PDB entry 4XSX | X-ray diffraction, 3.71 A resolution | chains C and D of the 6 polymer chains in the assembly

== Chain C ==
Name: DNA-directed RNA polymerase subunit beta
From: Escherichia coli O139:H28 (strain E24377A / ETEC)
Notes: EC 2.7.7.6
Reference sequence: A7ZUK1 (RPOB_ECO24); numbering as in UniProt (aligned over 1-1342)
Chain sequence (1342 residues; row label = number of the first residue in the row):
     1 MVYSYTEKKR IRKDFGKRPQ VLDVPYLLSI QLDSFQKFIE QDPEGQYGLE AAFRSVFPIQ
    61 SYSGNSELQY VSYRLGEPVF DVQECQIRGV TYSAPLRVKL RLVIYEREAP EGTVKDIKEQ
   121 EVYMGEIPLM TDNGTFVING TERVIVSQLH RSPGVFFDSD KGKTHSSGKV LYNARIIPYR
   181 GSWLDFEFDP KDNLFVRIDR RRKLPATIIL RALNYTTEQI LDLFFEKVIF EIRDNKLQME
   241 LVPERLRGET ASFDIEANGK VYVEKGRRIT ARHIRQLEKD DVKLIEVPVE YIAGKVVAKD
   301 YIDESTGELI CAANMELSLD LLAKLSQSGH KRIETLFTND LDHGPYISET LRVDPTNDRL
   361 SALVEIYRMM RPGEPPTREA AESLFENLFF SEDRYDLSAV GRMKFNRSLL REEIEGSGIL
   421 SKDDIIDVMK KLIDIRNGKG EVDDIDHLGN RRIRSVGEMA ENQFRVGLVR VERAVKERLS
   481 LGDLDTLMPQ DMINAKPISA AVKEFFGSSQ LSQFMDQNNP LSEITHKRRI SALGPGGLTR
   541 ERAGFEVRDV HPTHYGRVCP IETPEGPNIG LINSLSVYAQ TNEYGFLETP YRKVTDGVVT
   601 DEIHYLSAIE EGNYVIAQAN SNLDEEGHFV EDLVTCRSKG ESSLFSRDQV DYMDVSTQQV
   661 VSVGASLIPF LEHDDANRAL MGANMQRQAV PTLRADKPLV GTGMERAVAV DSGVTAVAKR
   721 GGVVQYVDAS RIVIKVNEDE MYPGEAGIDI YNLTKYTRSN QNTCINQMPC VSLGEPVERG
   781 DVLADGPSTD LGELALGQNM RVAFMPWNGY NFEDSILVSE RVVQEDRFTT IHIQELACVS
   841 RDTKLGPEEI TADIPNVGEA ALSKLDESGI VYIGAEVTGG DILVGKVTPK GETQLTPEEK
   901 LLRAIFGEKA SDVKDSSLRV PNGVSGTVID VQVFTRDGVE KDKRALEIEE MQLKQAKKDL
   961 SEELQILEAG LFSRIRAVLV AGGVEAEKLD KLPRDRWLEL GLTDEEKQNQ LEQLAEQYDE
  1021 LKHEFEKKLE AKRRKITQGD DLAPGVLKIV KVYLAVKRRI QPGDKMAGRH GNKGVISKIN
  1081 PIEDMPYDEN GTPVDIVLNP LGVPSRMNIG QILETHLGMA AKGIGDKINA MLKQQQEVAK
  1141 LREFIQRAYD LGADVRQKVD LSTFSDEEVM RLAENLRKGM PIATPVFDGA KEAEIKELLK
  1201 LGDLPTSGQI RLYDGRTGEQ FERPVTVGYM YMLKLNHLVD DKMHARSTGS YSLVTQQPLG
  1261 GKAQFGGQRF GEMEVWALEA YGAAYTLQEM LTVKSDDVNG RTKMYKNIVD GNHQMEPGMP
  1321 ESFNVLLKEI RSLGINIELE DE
Unresolved in the structure: 1-2
Ligand contacts: 42S (N'-hydroxy-N-phenyl-3-(trifluoromethyl)benzenecarboximidamide): V550, H551, P552, Y555, R637, G640, E641, S642
Reported in the primary citation:
  - binding site for 42S: R637, G640, E641, S642
  - mutagenesis - P560L, E562V, R637C, R637S, S642F, S642P: increased growth in response to CBR compounds (citing earlier work)
  - mutagenesis - P552L: increased growth (citing earlier work)
  - contacts within the chain: T525-E562 (hydrogen bond), E562-S662 (hydrogen bond), E562-R687

== Chain D ==
Name: DNA-directed RNA polymerase subunit beta'
From: Escherichia coli O139:H28 (strain E24377A / ETEC)
Notes: EC 2.7.7.6
Reference sequence: A7ZUK2 (RPOC_ECO24); residue numbers follow UniProt; this construct covers 1-1407
Chain sequence (1407 residues; each row starts with the number of its first residue):
     1 MKDLLKFLKA QTKTEEFDAI KIALASPDMI RSWSFGEVKK PETINYRTFK PERDGLFCAR
    61 IFGPVKDYEC LCGKYKRLKH RGVICEKCGV EVTQTKVRRE RMGHIELASP TAHIWFLKSL
   121 PSRIGLLLDM PLRDIERVLY FESYVVIEGG MTNLERQQIL TEEQYLDALE EFGDEFDAKM
   181 GAEAIQALLK SMDLEQECEQ LREELNETNS ETKRKKLTKR IKLLEAFVQS GNKPEWMILT
   241 VLPVLPPDLR PLVPLDGGRF ATSDLNDLYR RVINRNNRLK RLLDLAAPDI IVRNEKRMLQ
   301 EAVDALLDNG RRGRAITGSN KRPLKSLADM IKGKQGRFRQ NLLGKRVDYS GRSVITVGPY
   361 LRLHQCGLPK KMALELFKPF IYGKLELRGL ATTIKAAKKM VEREEAVVWD ILDEVIREHP
   421 VLLNRAPTLH RLGIQAFEPV LIEGKAIQLH PLVCAAYNAD FDGDQMAVHV PLTLEAQLEA
   481 RALMMSTNNI LSPANGEPII VPSQDVVLGL YYMTRDCVNA KGEGMVLTGP KEAERLYRSG
   541 LASLHARVKV RITEYEKDAN GELVAKTSLK DTTVGRAILW MIVPKGLPYS IVNQALGKKA
   601 ISKMLNTCYR ILGLKPTVIF ADQIMYTGFA YAARSGASVG IDDMVIPEKK HEIISEAEAE
   661 VAEIQEQFQS GLVTAGERYN KVIDIWAAAN DRVSKAMMDN LQTETVINRD GQEEKQVSFN
   721 SIYMMADSGA RGSAAQIRQL AGMRGLMAKP DGSIIETPIT ANFREGLNVL QYFISTHGAR
   781 KGLADTALKT ANSGYLTRRL VDVAQDLVVT EDDCGTHEGI MMTPVIEGGD VKEPLRDRVL
   841 GRVTAEDVLK PGTADILVPR NTLLHEQWCD LLEENSVDAV KVRSVVSCDT DFGVCAHCYG
   901 RDLARGHIIN KGEAIGVIAA QSIGEPGTQL TMRTFHIGGA ASRAAAESSI QVKNKGSIKL
   961 SNVKSVVNSS GKLVITSRNT ELKLIDEFGR TKESYKVPYG AVLAKGDGEQ VAGGETVANW
  1021 DPHTMPVITE VSGFVRFTDM IDGQTITRQT DELTGLSSLV VLDSAERTAG GKDLRPALKI
  1081 VDAQGNDVLI PGTDMPAQYF LPGKAIVQLE DGVQISSGDT LARIPQESGG TKDITGGLPR
  1141 VADLFEARRP KEPAILAEIS GIVSFGKETK GKRRLVITPV DGSDPYEEMI PKWRQLNVFE
  1201 GERVERGDVI SDGPEAPHDI LRLRGVHAVT RYIVNEVQDV YRLQGVKIND KHIEVIVRQM
  1261 LRKATIVNAG SSDFLEGEQV EYSRVKIANR ELEANGKVGA TYSRDLLGIT KASLATESFI
  1321 SAASFQETTR VLTEAAVAGK RDELRGLKEN VIVGRLIPAG TGYAYHQDRM RRRAAGEAPA
  1381 APQVTAEDAS ASLAELLNAG LGGSDNE
Unresolved in the structure: 1-7, 932-1134, 1377-1407
Ion coordination: Zn2+ site 1: C70, C72, C85, C88; Mg2+: D462, D464; Zn2+ site 2: C814, C888, C895, C898
Ligand contacts: 42S (N'-hydroxy-N-phenyl-3-(trifluoromethyl)benzenecarboximidamide): K749, P750, I755, L770, F773, I774, H777
Reported in the primary citation:
  - binding site for 42S: K749, P750, I755, F773, I774
  - mutagenesis - P750L, F773V, I774S: increased growth in response to CBR compounds (citing earlier work)
  - contacts within the chain: P750-H777 (pi stacking)

== How chain C and chain D interact ==
Pairs across the interface (344; chain C residue first):
  F545(C) - K781(D)
  F545(C) - A784(D)  hydrophobic
  R548(C) - R780(D)  hydrogen bond (backbone-side chain)
  D549(C) - P750(D)
  D549(C) - H777(D)  salt bridge
  D549(C) - R780(D)
  V550(C) - P750(D)
  V550(C) - F773(D)  hydrophobic
  V550(C) - H777(D)
  V550(C) - R780(D)
  H551(C) - F773(D)
  Y555(C) - V769(D)
  Y555(C) - F773(D)  hydrophobic
  P560(C) - F773(D)  hydrophobic
  P560(C) - T776(D)
  P560(C) - R780(D)  hydrogen bond (backbone-side chain)
  I561(C) - Y772(D)  hydrophobic
  I561(C) - T776(D)
  I569(C) - R780(D)
  G570(C) - R780(D)
  N573(C) - R780(D)
  Q618(C) - N768(D)
  Q618(C) - V769(D)
  Q618(C) - L770(D)
  A619(C) - V769(D)  hydrophobic
  N620(C) - N768(D)  hydrogen bond
  E641(C) - K749(D)
  S642(C) - L770(D)
  V660(C) - V769(D)  hydrophobic
  V660(C) - F773(D)  hydrophobic
  L671(C) - Y772(D)
  E672(C) - L767(D)  hydrogen bond (backbone-backbone)
  H673(C) - F763(D)  hydrogen bond (side chain-backbone)
  H673(C) - R764(D)
  H673(C) - E765(D)  hydrogen bond (side chain-backbone)
  H673(C) - G766(D)
  D674(C) - F763(D)
  D674(C) - Y772(D)  hydrogen bond (backbone-side chain)
  D675(C) - F763(D)
  D675(C) - Y772(D)
  A676(C) - Y772(D)
  A676(C) - A779(D)  hydrophobic
  N677(C) - A779(D)
  N677(C) - L783(D)
  A679(C) - Y772(D)
  L680(C) - L783(D)  hydrophobic
  F804(C) - A637(D)
  F804(C) - S638(D)  hydrogen bond (backbone-side chain)
  M805(C) - A633(D)
  M805(C) - A637(D)
  P806(C) - D505(D)
  P806(C) - A633(D)
  P806(C) - A637(D)
  N808(C) - P359(D)
  N808(C) - F629(D)
  N808(C) - A630(D)
  N808(C) - A633(D)
  G809(C) - V357(D)
  G809(C) - P359(D)
  G809(C) - F629(D)
  Y810(C) - V357(D)
  Y810(C) - P359(D)  hydrophobic
  Y810(C) - Y360(D)
  N811(C) - D505(D)
  F812(C) - V357(D)  hydrophobic
  F812(C) - P451(D)  hydrophobic
  F812(C) - S503(D)
  F812(C) - Q504(D)  hydrogen bond (backbone-side chain)
  F812(C) - D505(D)
  E813(C) - D460(D)
  E813(C) - F461(D)
  E813(C) - Q504(D)
  S815(C) - V357(D)
  S815(C) - F461(D)
  R841(C) - D256(D)
  R841(C) - G257(D)
  K844(C) - R47(D)
  P1044(C) - G257(D)
  Q1061(C) - K445(D)
  P1062(C) - A446(D)
  G1063(C) - V354(D)
  G1063(C) - A446(D)
  K1065(C) - D462(D)
  K1073(C) - D462(D)
  V1075(C) - V354(D)  hydrophobic
  V1075(C) - I355(D)
  V1075(C) - F461(D)  hydrogen bond (backbone-backbone)
  V1075(C) - D462(D)
  V1075(C) - G463(D)
  S1077(C) - T356(D)
  S1077(C) - V357(D)
  N1099(C) - D505(D)  hydrogen bond
  P1100(C) - A637(D)
  P1100(C) - S638(D)
  P1100(C) - V639(D)  hydrophobic
  L1101(C) - Q504(D)
  L1101(C) - D505(D)
  L1101(C) - M725(D)  hydrophobic
  L1101(C) - A730(D)  hydrophobic
  L1101(C) - R731(D)
  V1103(C) - V639(D)  hydrophobic
  P1104(C) - M725(D)  hydrophobic
  S1105(C) - R731(D)
  S1105(C) - Q736(D)  hydrogen bond (backbone-side chain)
  R1106(C) - R731(D)
  M1107(C) - Q739(D)
  M1107(C) - L740(D)  hydrophobic
  I1109(C) - M644(D)  hydrophobic
  I1109(C) - L740(D)  hydrophobic
  I1109(C) - F763(D)
  I1112(C) - V639(D)
  I1112(C) - I641(D)
  L1113(C) - I641(D)  hydrophobic
  H1116(C) - I641(D)
  F1187(C) - L767(D)
  F1187(C) - N768(D)
  F1187(C) - V769(D)
  F1187(C) - Y772(D)  hydrophobic
  E1192(C) - I641(D)
  E1192(C) - D642(D)
  E1192(C) - R764(D)  salt bridge
  K1196(C) - D642(D)  salt bridge
  Q1209(C) - D643(D)
  T1217(C) - R538(D)
  E1219(C) - R538(D)  salt bridge
  E1219(C) - R634(D)  salt bridge
  F1221(C) - A633(D)
  F1221(C) - R634(D)
  E1222(C) - Y512(D)  hydrogen bond
  E1222(C) - Y537(D)  hydrogen bond
  E1222(C) - R634(D)
  E1222(C) - S635(D)
  E1222(C) - G636(D)
  R1223(C) - Y512(D)
  R1223(C) - S635(D)
  R1223(C) - G636(D)
  R1223(C) - F719(D)  hydrogen bond (side chain-backbone)
  R1223(C) - N720(D)
  R1223(C) - S721(D)  hydrogen bond
  R1223(C) - M724(D)
  P1224(C) - G636(D)
  P1224(C) - S638(D)
  V1225(C) - G636(D)
  V1225(C) - S638(D)
  T1226(C) - S638(D)  hydrogen bond (backbone-side chain)
  T1226(C) - V639(D)  hydrogen bond (side chain-backbone)
  T1226(C) - G640(D)  hydrogen bond (side chain-backbone)
  V1239(C) - K445(D)
  D1240(C) - K445(D)
  K1242(C) - R352(D)
  K1242(C) - V354(D)
  K1242(C) - Q465(D)
  M1243(C) - R352(D)
  M1243(C) - S353(D)
  M1243(C) - M372(D)  hydrophobic
  M1243(C) - K445(D)
  H1244(C) - G351(D)
  H1244(C) - R352(D)  hydrogen bond (backbone-backbone)
  H1244(C) - M372(D)
  A1245(C) - S350(D)
  A1245(C) - E375(D)
  R1246(C) - D348(D)  salt bridge
  R1246(C) - Y349(D)  hydrogen bond (backbone-backbone)
  R1246(C) - S350(D)  hydrogen bond (backbone-backbone)
  S1247(C) - D348(D)
  S1247(C) - Y349(D)  hydrogen bond (backbone-backbone)
  S1247(C) - E375(D)  hydrogen bond
  S1247(C) - K378(D)
  T1248(C) - Y349(D)
  Y1251(C) - D348(D)  hydrogen bond
  L1253(C) - R99(D)  hydrogen bond (backbone-side chain)
  L1253(C) - P251(D)  hydrophobic
  V1254(C) - R99(D)  hydrogen bond (backbone-side chain)
  T1255(C) - R99(D)
  Q1256(C) - K96(D)
  Q1256(C) - R99(D)
  Q1257(C) - Q340(D)
  Q1257(C) - K345(D)
  P1258(C) - R346(D)
  P1258(C) - V347(D)
  P1258(C) - D348(D)
  F1265(C) - R352(D)
  G1267(C) - R346(D)  hydrogen bond (backbone-side chain)
  G1267(C) - V347(D)
  G1267(C) - S350(D)
  Q1268(C) - K345(D)
  Q1268(C) - R346(D)
  Q1268(C) - V347(D)  hydrogen bond (backbone-backbone)
  Q1268(C) - S350(D)  hydrogen bond (backbone-side chain)
  Q1268(C) - G351(D)
  Q1268(C) - R352(D)
  Q1268(C) - A467(D)
  R1269(C) - G344(D)
  R1269(C) - K345(D)
  R1269(C) - R346(D)
  F1270(C) - G344(D)
  F1270(C) - K345(D)  hydrogen bond (backbone-backbone)
  F1270(C) - V347(D)  hydrophobic
  F1270(C) - H469(D)
  G1271(C) - L343(D)
  G1271(C) - G344(D)
  E1272(C) - L342(D)  hydrogen bond (backbone-backbone)
  E1272(C) - R798(D)  salt bridge
  E1272(C) - K1348(D)  salt bridge
  M1273(C) - T428(D)
  E1274(C) - N424(D)
  E1274(C) - T428(D)  hydrogen bond
  E1274(C) - I434(D)
  W1276(C) - R798(D)
  W1276(C) - V801(D)  hydrophobic
  W1276(C) - V917(D)
  W1276(C) - Q921(D)  hydrogen bond (backbone-side chain)
  W1276(C) - K1348(D)
  A1277(C) - T428(D)
  A1277(C) - R431(D)
  A1277(C) - I434(D)  hydrophobic
  A1277(C) - Q921(D)
  L1278(C) - M484(D)  hydrophobic
  E1279(C) - Q805(D)
  E1279(C) - A914(D)
  E1279(C) - L1347(D)
  E1279(C) - V1351(D)
  E1279(C) - I1357(D)
  A1280(C) - R431(D)
  A1280(C) - E913(D)
  A1280(C) - I918(D)  hydrophobic
  A1280(C) - Q921(D)
  Y1281(C) - R431(D)  hydrogen bond (side chain-backbone)
  Y1281(C) - L432(D)
  Y1281(C) - I434(D)  hydrogen bond (side chain-backbone)
  Y1281(C) - M484(D)  hydrophobic
  Y1281(C) - N489(D)  hydrogen bond
  G1282(C) - L483(D)
  G1282(C) - G1360(D)
  G1282(C) - T1361(D)  hydrogen bond (backbone-side chain)
  A1283(C) - E479(D)
  A1283(C) - L483(D)
  A1283(C) - T1361(D)
  A1284(C) - E479(D)  hydrogen bond (backbone-side chain)
  A1284(C) - L1356(D)  hydrophobic
  A1284(C) - T1361(D)
  A1284(C) - G1362(D)
  Y1285(C) - E475(D)
  Y1285(C) - E479(D)  hydrogen bond (backbone-side chain)
  Y1285(C) - L1356(D)
  Y1285(C) - T1361(D)
  T1286(C) - L422(D)
  T1286(C) - A476(D)
  T1286(C) - E479(D)  hydrogen bond
  L1287(C) - V1351(D)  hydrophobic
  L1287(C) - I1357(D)  hydrophobic
  Q1288(C) - G1354(D)
  Q1288(C) - R1355(D)
  Q1288(C) - L1356(D)
  E1289(C) - V470(D)
  E1289(C) - P471(D)
  E1289(C) - L472(D)  hydrogen bond (side chain-backbone)
  E1289(C) - T473(D)  hydrogen bond (side chain-backbone)
  E1289(C) - A476(D)
  M1290(C) - V347(D)
  M1290(C) - H469(D)
  L1291(C) - K345(D)  hydrogen bond (backbone-side chain)
  L1291(C) - V1351(D)
  L1291(C) - G1354(D)
  T1292(C) - G1354(D)
  K1294(C) - V347(D)
  K1294(C) - D348(D)  hydrogen bond (backbone-backbone)
  K1294(C) - Y349(D)
  K1294(C) - V470(D)  hydrogen bond (side chain-backbone)
  K1294(C) - L472(D)
  S1295(C) - K345(D)
  S1295(C) - R346(D)  hydrogen bond (side chain-backbone)
  D1296(C) - K345(D)  salt bridge
  V1298(C) - K96(D)
  M1304(C) - L472(D)  hydrophobic
  M1304(C) - T473(D)
  Y1305(C) - Y349(D)
  Y1305(C) - P379(D)  hydrophobic
  Y1305(C) - Y382(D)
  I1308(C) - P379(D)  hydrophobic
  I1308(C) - F380(D)  hydrophobic
  I1308(C) - L472(D)  hydrophobic
  V1309(C) - P379(D)
  V1309(C) - G383(D)
  H1313(C) - F380(D)
  H1313(C) - L472(D)
  H1313(C) - T473(D)
  H1313(C) - L474(D)
  H1313(C) - Q477(D)
  Q1314(C) - T473(D)
  P1320(C) - V1353(D)
  P1320(C) - G1354(D)
  E1321(C) - R99(D)  salt bridge
  S1322(C) - N341(D)
  S1322(C) - K345(D)
  F1323(C) - I20(D)  hydrophobic
  F1323(C) - I1352(D)
  F1323(C) - V1353(D)  hydrophobic
  V1325(C) - R99(D)
  V1325(C) - L249(D)  hydrophobic
  L1326(C) - I331(D)  hydrophobic
  L1326(C) - R339(D)
  K1328(C) - E100(D)
  K1328(C) - L245(D)
  K1328(C) - L249(D)
  E1329(C) - M330(D)
  I1330(C) - I331(D)  hydrophobic
  R1331(C) - W33(D)
  R1331(C) - P243(D)
  S1332(C) - M102(D)
  S1332(C) - P243(D)
  S1332(C) - L245(D)
  S1332(C) - L327(D)
  L1333(C) - H113(D)
  L1333(C) - W115(D)  hydrophobic
  L1333(C) - P243(D)
  L1333(C) - L307(D)  hydrophobic
  L1333(C) - L327(D)  hydrophobic
  G1334(C) - L24(D)
  G1334(C) - A25(D)  hydrogen bond (backbone-backbone)
  G1334(C) - H113(D)  hydrogen bond (backbone-side chain)
  I1335(C) - I22(D)  hydrophobic
  I1335(C) - A23(D)
  I1335(C) - W33(D)
  I1335(C) - F116(D)  hydrophobic
  N1336(C) - K21(D)
  N1336(C) - I22(D)
  N1336(C) - A23(D)  hydrogen bond (backbone-backbone)
  N1336(C) - L24(D)
  N1336(C) - M29(D)
  N1336(C) - W33(D)
  I1337(C) - K21(D)
  E1338(C) - I20(D)
  E1338(C) - K21(D)  salt bridge
  E1338(C) - M29(D)
  L1339(C) - F17(D)  hydrophobic
  E1340(C) - F17(D)
  E1340(C) - D18(D)
  E1340(C) - K21(D)
  E1340(C) - R1341(D)  salt bridge
  D1341(C) - D18(D)
  E1342(C) - E15(D)
  E1342(C) - E16(D)
  E1342(C) - D18(D)
Interface residues without a listed pair, chain C (163 interface residues in all): P552, H554, C559, T563, E565, W807, D814, E892, Q894, P897, G1074, I1076, T1206, S1207, G1249, G1266, V1275, M1315, G1318, M1319
Interface residues without a listed pair, chain D (182 interface residues in all): A19, K66, K76, R77, L239, V253, Y269, L376, I394, R425, A426, Q435, C454, L508, L544, A632, I722, G732, R744, I774, S775, T797, F1319, L1332, A1336, A1359
Interface features reported in the paper:
  - specific contacts: P560(C)-F773(D) (hydrophobic contact)

== Summary ==
Chain C and chain D form an interface of 163 and 182 residues respectively; the contacts include 50 hydrogen
bonds and 12 salt bridges. Polar contacts include D549(C)-H777(D), E1192(C)-R764(D) and K1196(C)-D642(D). The
authors report a hydrophobic contact between P560(C) and F773(D). From the paper: a binding site for 42S at
R637(C), G640(C) and K749(D) among others; P560L, E562V and R637C of chain C, among others, increase growth in
response to CBR compounds; 10 substitutions were tested in all.
Here chain C is DNA-directed RNA polymerase subunit beta and chain D is DNA-directed RNA polymerase subunit
beta', both from Escherichia coli O139:H28 (strain E24377A / ETEC). Entry 4XSX (Crystal structure of CBR 703
bound to Escherichia coli RNA polymerase holoenzyme) was determined by X-ray diffraction, deposited together
with 4XSY and 4XSZ.
